6A59 - chain A; structure by X-ray diffraction, 1.82 A resolution.

Chain A:
Protein: Lysine-specific demethylase REF6
Source organism: Arabidopsis thaliana
Notes: EC 1.14.11.-; fragment: Ig gamma-1 chain C region
UniProt: Q9STM3 (REF6_ARATH); numbering as in UniProt (aligned over 1223-1360)
Chain sequence (140 residues; row label = number of the first residue in the row):
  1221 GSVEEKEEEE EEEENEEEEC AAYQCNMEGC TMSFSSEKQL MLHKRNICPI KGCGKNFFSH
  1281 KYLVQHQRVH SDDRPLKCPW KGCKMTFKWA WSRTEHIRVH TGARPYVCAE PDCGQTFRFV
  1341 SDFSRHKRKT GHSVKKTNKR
Unresolved in the structure: 1221-1239, 1354-1360
Differences from the reference sequence: expression tag (1221-1222)
Ion coordination: Zn2+ site 1: C1245, C1250, H1263, H1280; Zn2+ site 2: C1268, C1273, H1290; Zn2+ site 3: C1298, C1303, H1316, H1320; Zn2+ site 4: C1328, C1333
Reported in the primary citation:
  - specificity-determining residues: W1311 (proposed by the authors, not directly observed)
  - mutagenesis - Y1282A (Kd 1.1 uM), D1342A (Kd 1.3 uM): decreased binding to DNA
  - mutagenesis - W1311A, S1341W: abolished binding to DNA
  - mutagenesis - N1276F (2.5-fold): decreased binding to CUC1-3 + 4

Overview:
C1245, C1250, H1263 and H1280 form the Zn2+ site 1. C1268, C1273 and H1290 form the Zn2+ site 2. The paper
reports that Y1282A and D1342A reduce binding to DNA; the specificity determinant W1311; 5 substitutions were
tested in all.
Chain A is Lysine-specific demethylase REF6 (Arabidopsis thaliana); the structure, Structure of histone
demethylase REF6 at 1.8A, was determined by X-ray diffraction (same publication as 6A57 and 6A58).
